8QSY - chains JB and KE of the 74 polymer chains in the assembly; structure by electron microscopy, 2.68 A resolution.

Chain JB (and KE):
Molecule: HK97 gp5-like major capsid protein
Organism: Haloferax tailed virus 1
Notes: chain KE of this document is another copy of the same molecule, construct and numbering; everything in this record applies to it too
UniProtKB: A0A410N6T9 (A0A410N6T9_9CAUD); residues 1-396 here = UniProt positions 1-396
Sequence (396 residues; numbered 1 to 396; the number before each row is that of its first residue):
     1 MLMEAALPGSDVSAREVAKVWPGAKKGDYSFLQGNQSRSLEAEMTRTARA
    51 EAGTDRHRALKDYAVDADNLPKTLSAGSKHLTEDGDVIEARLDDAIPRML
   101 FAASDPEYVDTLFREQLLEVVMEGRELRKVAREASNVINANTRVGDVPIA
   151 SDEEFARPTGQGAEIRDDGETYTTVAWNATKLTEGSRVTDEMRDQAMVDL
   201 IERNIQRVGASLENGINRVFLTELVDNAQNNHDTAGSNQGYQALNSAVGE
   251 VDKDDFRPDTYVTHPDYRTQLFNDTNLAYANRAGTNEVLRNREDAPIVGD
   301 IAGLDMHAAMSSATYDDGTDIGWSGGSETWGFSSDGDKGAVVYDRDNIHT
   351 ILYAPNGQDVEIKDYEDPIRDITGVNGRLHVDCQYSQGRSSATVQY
Not modelled in the structure: 1-100
Metal / ion sites: Mg2+ site 1: E115 (shared with 1 residue of chain JC); Mg2+ site 2: D146 (shared with 1 residue of chain JA); Mg2+ site 3: E154, D168; Mg2+ site 4: E164 (shared with 1 residue of chain JJ); Mg2+ site 5: N230, D254; Mg2+ site 6: N291 (shared with 2 residues of chain JC); Mg2+ site 7: D300, D305 (shared with 1 residue of chain JA)

Chain JB / chain KE interface:
Residue-residue contacts - 31 pairs, chain JB then chain KE:
  N141(JB) - Q195(KE)
  T142(JB) - Q195(KE)
  R143(JB) - Q195(KE)  hydrogen bond (backbone-side chain)
  D146(JB) - R114(KE)  salt bridge
  P148(JB) - T111(KE)
  T171(JB) - Y108(KE)
  Y172(JB) - Y108(KE)
  Y172(JB) - T111(KE)
  Y172(JB) - L112(KE)  hydrophobic
  T173(JB) - T111(KE)
  T174(JB) - D110(KE)
  T174(JB) - T111(KE)
  K181(JB) - E191(KE)  salt bridge
  K181(JB) - D371(KE)  salt bridge
  Y353(JB) - E191(KE)  hydrogen bond (side chain-backbone)
  Y353(JB) - D194(KE)  hydrogen bond
  Y353(JB) - Q195(KE)  hydrogen bond
  P355(JB) - D190(KE)
  P355(JB) - E191(KE)
  P355(JB) - D194(KE)
  N356(JB) - D190(KE)  hydrogen bond
  N356(JB) - R193(KE)  hydrogen bond
  K363(JB) - D190(KE)  salt bridge
  K363(JB) - D371(KE)  salt bridge
  Y365(JB) - P368(KE)  hydrophobic
  Y365(JB) - I369(KE)
  N376(JB) - P368(KE)  hydrogen bond (side chain-backbone)
  N376(JB) - I369(KE)
  R378(JB) - P368(KE)  hydrogen bond (side chain-backbone)
  R378(JB) - D371(KE)  salt bridge
  H380(JB) - E191(KE)  salt bridge
Interface residues without a listed pair, chain JB (21 interface residues in all): E170, A354, E361
Interface residues without a listed pair, chain KE (14 interface residues in all): R370

In short:
Chain JB and chain KE form an interface of 21 and 14 residues respectively; the contacts include 8 hydrogen
bonds and 7 salt bridges. Polar pairs include D146(JB)-R114(KE), K181(JB)-E191(KE) and K181(JB)-D371(KE). The
Mg2+ site 7 is built by D300(JB) and D305(JB).
Chain JB and chain KE are both HK97 gp5-like major capsid protein (Haloferax tailed virus 1); the structure,
Portal capsid interface of full Haloferax tailed virus 1, was determined by electron microscopy (same
publication as 8QPG, 8QPQ, 8QQN, 8QSI, 9FKB, 9H4P, 9H5B and 9H7V).
